Entry 8K23 (electron microscopy, 3.75 A resolution); this record covers chains C and P of the 32 polymer chains in the assembly.

[Chain C]
Protein: Csy2
From: Vibrio phage ICP1_2004_A
UniProtKB: F1D5V7 (F1D5V7_9CAUD); numbering as in UniProt (aligned over 1-248)
Amino-acid sequence (248 residues; row label = number of the first residue in the row):
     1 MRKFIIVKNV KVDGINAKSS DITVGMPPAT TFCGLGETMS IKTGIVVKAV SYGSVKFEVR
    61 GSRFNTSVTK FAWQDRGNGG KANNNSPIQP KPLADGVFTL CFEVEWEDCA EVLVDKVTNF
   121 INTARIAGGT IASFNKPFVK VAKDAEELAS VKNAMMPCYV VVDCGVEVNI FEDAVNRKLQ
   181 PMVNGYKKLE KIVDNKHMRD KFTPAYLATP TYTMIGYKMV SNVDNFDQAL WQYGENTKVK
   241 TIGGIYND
Disordered / not traced: 248

[Chain P]
Molecule: 60-nt RNA strand
From: Vibrio phage ICP1_2004_A
Sequence (60 nucleotides; row label = number of the first residue in the row; numbers below 1 keep their minus sign (C-7 is residue -7)):
    -7 CUUAAAGAGU CAACCCUUUG CUUAUCUUCC CUAUUUAAAU GUUAGCAGCC GCAUAGGCUG

[How chain C and chain P interact]
Residue-residue contacts (41):
  Asn16(C) - A-4(P)  hydrogen bond to the phosphate
  Asn16(C) - A-3(P)  hydrogen bond to the phosphate
  Lys18(C) - U-5(P)  hydrogen bond to the sugar
  Ser19(C) - U-5(P)  base contact
  Ser20(C) - U-5(P)  base contact
  Asp21(C) - U-5(P)  hydrogen bond to the base
  Thr30(C) - U-6(P)  sugar contact
  Thr30(C) - U-5(P)  hydrogen bond to the phosphate
  Thr31(C) - U-6(P)  hydrogen bond to the phosphate
  Thr31(C) - U-5(P)  hydrogen bond to the phosphate
  Gly34(C) - U-6(P)  sugar contact
  Leu35(C) - U-6(P)  base contact
  Glu37(C) - C-7(P)  sugar contact
  Glu37(C) - U-6(P)  phosphate contact
  Thr38(C) - C-7(P)  hydrogen bond to the sugar
  Thr38(C) - U-6(P)  base contact
  Ile41(C) - C-7(P)  phosphate contact
  Lys42(C) - C-7(P)  base contact
  Thr69(C) - G-1(P)  sugar contact
  Lys70(C) - G-1(P)  hydrogen bond to the sugar
  Lys70(C) - A0(P)  sugar contact
  Lys70(C) - G1(P)  sugar contact
  Phe71(C) - G-1(P)  stacking on the base
  Ala72(C) - G-1(P)  hydrogen bond to the base
  Gln74(C) - A-2(P)  hydrogen bond to the base
  Gln74(C) - G-1(P)  base contact
  Asn85(C) - G1(P)  base contact
  Lys91(C) - A-2(P)  hydrogen bond to the base
  Lys91(C) - G-1(P)  hydrogen bond to the base
  Arg125(C) - U-6(P)  hydrogen bond to the base
  Arg125(C) - A-3(P)  salt bridge to the phosphate
  Arg125(C) - A-2(P)  salt bridge to the phosphate
  Ile126(C) - U-6(P)  base contact
  Ala127(C) - U-6(P)  hydrogen bond to the base
  Gly128(C) - A-4(P)  phosphate contact
  Gly128(C) - A-3(P)  phosphate contact
  Tyr186(C) - U-5(P)  hydrogen bond to the base
  Arg199(C) - C-7(P)  hydrogen bond to the sugar
  Arg199(C) - U-6(P)  salt bridge to the phosphate
  Arg199(C) - A-4(P)  hydrogen bond to the base
  Pro210(C) - U-5(P)  base contact
Interface residues without a listed pair, chain C (30 interface residues in all): Pro28, Phe120, Ala124

[Summary]
The interface between chain C and chain P involves 30 residues on one side and 9 on the other, with 18
hydrogen bonds, 3 salt bridges and 1 aromatic stacking contact. Polar pairs include Asp21(C)-U-5(P),
Ala72(C)-G-1(P) and Gln74(C)-A-2(P).
Chain C is Csy2 and chain P is a 60-nt RNA strand, both from Vibrio phage ICP1_2004_A; the structure, ICP1
Csy-dsDNA-Cas1-Cas2/3 complex (fully assembled form) composited structure with C1 symmetry, was determined by
electron microscopy.
